PDB entry 8EOS | electron microscopy, 3.10 A resolution | chains C and N of the 9 polymer chains in the assembly

== Chain C ==
Name: DNA-directed RNA polymerase subunit beta
Organism: Mycobacterium tuberculosis H37Rv
Notes: EC 2.7.7.6
UniProt: P9WGY9 (RPOB_MYCTU); residue numbers follow UniProt; this construct covers 1-1178
Amino-acid sequence (1178 residues; each row starts with the number of its first residue):
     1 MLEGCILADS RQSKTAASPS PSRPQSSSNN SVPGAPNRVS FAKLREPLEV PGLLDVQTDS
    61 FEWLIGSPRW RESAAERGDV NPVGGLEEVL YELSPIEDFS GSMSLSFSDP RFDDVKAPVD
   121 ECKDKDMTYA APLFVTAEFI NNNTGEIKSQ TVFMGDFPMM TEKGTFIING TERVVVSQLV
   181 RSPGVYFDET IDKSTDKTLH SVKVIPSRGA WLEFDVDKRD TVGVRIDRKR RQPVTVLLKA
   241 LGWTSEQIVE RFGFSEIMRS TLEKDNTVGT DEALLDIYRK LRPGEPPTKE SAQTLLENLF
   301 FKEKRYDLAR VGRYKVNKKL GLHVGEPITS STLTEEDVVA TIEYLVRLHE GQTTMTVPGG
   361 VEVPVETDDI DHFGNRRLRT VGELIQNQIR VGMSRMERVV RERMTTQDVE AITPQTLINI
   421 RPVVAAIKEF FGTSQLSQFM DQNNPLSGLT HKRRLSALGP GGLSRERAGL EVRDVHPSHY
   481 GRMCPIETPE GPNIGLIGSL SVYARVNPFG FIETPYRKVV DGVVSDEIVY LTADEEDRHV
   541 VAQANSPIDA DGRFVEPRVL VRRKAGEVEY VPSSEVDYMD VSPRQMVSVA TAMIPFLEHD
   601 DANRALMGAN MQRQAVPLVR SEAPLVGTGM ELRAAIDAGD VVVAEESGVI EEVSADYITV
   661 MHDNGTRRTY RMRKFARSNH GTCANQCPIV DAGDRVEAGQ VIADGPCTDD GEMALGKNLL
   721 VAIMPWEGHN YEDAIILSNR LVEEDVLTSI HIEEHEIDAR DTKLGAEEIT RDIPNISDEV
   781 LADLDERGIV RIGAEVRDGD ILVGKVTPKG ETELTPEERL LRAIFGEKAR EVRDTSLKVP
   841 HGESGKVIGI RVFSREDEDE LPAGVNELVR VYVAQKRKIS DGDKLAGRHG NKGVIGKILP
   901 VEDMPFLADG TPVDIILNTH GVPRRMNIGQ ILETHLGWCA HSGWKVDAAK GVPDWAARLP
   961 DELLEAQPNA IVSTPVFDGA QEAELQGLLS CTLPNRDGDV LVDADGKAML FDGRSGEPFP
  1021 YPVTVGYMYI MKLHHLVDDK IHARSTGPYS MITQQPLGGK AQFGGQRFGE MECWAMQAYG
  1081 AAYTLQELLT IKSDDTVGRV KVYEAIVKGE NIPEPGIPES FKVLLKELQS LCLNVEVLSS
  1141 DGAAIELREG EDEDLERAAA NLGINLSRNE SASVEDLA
Disordered / not traced: 1-29, 812-828, 1170-1178

== Chain N ==
Molecule: 40-nt DNA strand
Sequence (40 nucleotides; numbered 1 to 40; the number before each row is that of its first residue):
     1 GGGCGCATGC TGCTCATCAA AGCCATGACG GCGACTGCCG
Disordered / not traced: 1-2, 24-25

== How chain C and chain N interact ==
Pairs across the interface - 10 pairs, chain C then chain N:
  Arg-181(C) / DG27(N)  base contact
  Gly-209(C) / DT26(N)  base contact
  Trp-211(C) / DT26(N)  sugar contact
  Trp-211(C) / DG27(N)  phosphate contact
  Arg-228(C) / DT26(N)  sugar contact
  Ile-370(C) / DG27(N)  base contact
  Asp-371(C) / DG27(N)  base contact
  Gly-462(C) / DG27(N)  base contact
  Leu-463(C) / DG27(N)  base contact
  Arg-467(C) / DA28(N)  phosphate contact
Other interface residues (no listed pair), chain C (11 interface residues in all): Arg-376, Val-472
Other interface residues (no listed pair), chain N (4 interface residues in all): DC23

== Summary ==
The interface between chain C and chain N involves 11 residues on one side and 4 on the other.
Here chain C is DNA-directed RNA polymerase subunit beta (Mycobacterium tuberculosis H37Rv) and chain N is a
40-nt DNA strand. Entry 8EOS (M. tuberculosis RNAP elongation complex with NusG and CMPCPP) was determined by
electron microscopy (same publication as 8EHQ, 8EJ3, 8EOE, 8EOF, 8EOT and 8EXY).
